3M0Y - chains B and D of the 4 polymer chains in the assembly; structure by X-ray diffraction, 1.96 A resolution.

Chain B (and D):
Name: L-rhamnose isomerase
Source organism: Pseudomonas stutzeri
Notes: EC 5.3.1.14; chain D of this document is another copy of the same molecule, construct and numbering; everything in this record applies to it too
Reference sequence: Q75WH8 (Q75WH8_PSEST); residues 1-430 here = UniProt positions 1-430
Sequence (438 residues; numbered 1 to 438; the number before each row is that of its first residue):
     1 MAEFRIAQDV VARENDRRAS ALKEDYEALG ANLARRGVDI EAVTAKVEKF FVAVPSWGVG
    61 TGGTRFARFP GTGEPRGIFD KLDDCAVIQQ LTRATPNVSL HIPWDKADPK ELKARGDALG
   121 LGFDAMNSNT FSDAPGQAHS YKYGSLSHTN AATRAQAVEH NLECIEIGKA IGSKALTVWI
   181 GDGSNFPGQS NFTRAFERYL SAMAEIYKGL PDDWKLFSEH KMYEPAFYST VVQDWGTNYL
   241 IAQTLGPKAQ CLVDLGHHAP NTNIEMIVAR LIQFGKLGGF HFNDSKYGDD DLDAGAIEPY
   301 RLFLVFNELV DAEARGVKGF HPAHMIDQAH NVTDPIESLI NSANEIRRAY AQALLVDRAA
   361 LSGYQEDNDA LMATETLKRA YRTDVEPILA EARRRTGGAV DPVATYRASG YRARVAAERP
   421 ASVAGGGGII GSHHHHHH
Disordered / not traced: 1-3, 425-438 (chain D: 1-2, 422-438)
Construct notes: engineered mutation Asn150 (Asp in Q75WH8), Ala329 (Ser in Q75WH8); expression tag (431-438)
Metal / ion sites: Mn2+ site 1: Glu219, Asp254, His281, Asp327 (together with L-rhamnose); Mn2+ site 2: His257, Asp289 (together with L-rhamnose)
Small-molecule neighbours: L-rhamnose (RNS): Trp57, His101, Trp104, Phe131, Trp179, Glu219, Lys221, Asp254, His257, His281, Asp289, Asp327

How chain B and chain D interact:
Residue-residue contacts (106):
  Tyr143(B) - Asn368(D)
  His148(B) - Asn368(D)
  Thr149(B) - Gln365(D)
  Thr149(B) - Glu366(D)  hydrogen bond (side chain-backbone)
  Thr149(B) - Asn368(D)  hydrogen bond
  Phe186(B) - Ala370(D)  hydrophobic
  Phe186(B) - Thr374(D)
  Pro187(B) - Leu304(D)  hydrophobic
  Pro187(B) - Thr374(D)  hydrogen bond (backbone-side chain)
  Pro187(B) - Leu377(D)
  Gly188(B) - Leu361(D)
  Gly188(B) - Gln365(D)  hydrogen bond (backbone-side chain)
  Gly188(B) - Ala373(D)
  Gly188(B) - Leu377(D)
  Gln189(B) - Gln365(D)
  Gln189(B) - Ala370(D)
  Gln189(B) - Ala373(D)
  Ser190(B) - Gln365(D)  hydrogen bond (backbone-side chain)
  Asn191(B) - Asp311(D)  hydrogen bond
  Asn191(B) - Gln365(D)
  Phe192(B) - Glu265(D)
  Phe192(B) - Met266(D)  hydrophobic
  Phe192(B) - Ala269(D)  hydrophobic
  Phe192(B) - Arg270(D)  hydrogen bond (backbone-side chain)
  Phe192(B) - Glu308(D)
  Thr193(B) - Ala269(D)
  Thr193(B) - Gln273(D)
  Thr193(B) - Arg315(D)
  Arg194(B) - Arg315(D)
  Phe196(B) - Arg270(D)
  Phe196(B) - Gln273(D)
  Phe196(B) - Phe274(D)  hydrophobic
  Glu197(B) - Gln273(D)
  Met222(B) - Pro260(D)
  Met222(B) - Asn261(D)
  Met222(B) - Thr262(D)
  Tyr228(B) - Asn263(D)  hydrogen bond (backbone-side chain)
  Tyr228(B) - Glu265(D)  hydrogen bond
  Tyr228(B) - Leu304(D)
  Ser229(B) - Asn263(D)
  Ser229(B) - Met266(D)
  Thr230(B) - Met266(D)
  Val231(B) - Arg270(D)  hydrogen bond (backbone-side chain)
  Gln233(B) - Met266(D)  hydrogen bond
  Asp234(B) - Trp235(D)  hydrogen bond
  Trp235(B) - Asp234(D)  hydrogen bond
  Trp235(B) - Gly236(D)
  Trp235(B) - Thr237(D)
  Trp235(B) - Leu240(D)  hydrophobic
  Gly236(B) - Trp235(D)
  Thr237(B) - Trp235(D)
  Thr237(B) - Arg270(D)  hydrogen bond
  Tyr239(B) - Leu240(D)  hydrophobic
  Leu240(B) - Trp235(D)  hydrophobic
  Leu240(B) - Tyr239(D)  hydrophobic
  Leu240(B) - Phe274(D)  hydrophobic
  Ala259(B) - Ala259(D)  hydrophobic
  Ala259(B) - Pro260(D)
  Pro260(B) - Met222(D)
  Pro260(B) - Ala259(D)
  Pro260(B) - Pro260(D)
  Asn261(B) - Met222(D)
  Thr262(B) - Met222(D)
  Asn263(B) - Tyr228(D)  hydrogen bond (side chain-backbone)
  Asn263(B) - Ser229(D)
  Glu265(B) - Phe192(D)
  Glu265(B) - Tyr228(D)  hydrogen bond
  Met266(B) - Phe192(D)  hydrophobic
  Met266(B) - Ser229(D)
  Met266(B) - Thr230(D)
  Met266(B) - Gln233(D)  hydrogen bond
  Ala269(B) - Phe192(D)  hydrophobic
  Ala269(B) - Thr193(D)
  Arg270(B) - Phe192(D)  hydrogen bond (side chain-backbone)
  Arg270(B) - Phe196(D)
  Arg270(B) - Val231(D)  hydrogen bond (side chain-backbone)
  Arg270(B) - Thr237(D)  hydrogen bond
  Gln273(B) - Thr193(D)
  Gln273(B) - Phe196(D)
  Gln273(B) - Glu197(D)
  Phe274(B) - Phe196(D)  hydrophobic
  Phe274(B) - Leu240(D)  hydrophobic
  Leu304(B) - Pro187(D)  hydrophobic
  Leu304(B) - Tyr228(D)
  Glu308(B) - Phe192(D)
  Asp311(B) - Asn191(D)
  Arg315(B) - Thr193(D)
  Arg315(B) - Arg194(D)
  Leu361(B) - Gly188(D)
  Gln365(B) - Thr149(D)
  Gln365(B) - Gly188(D)  hydrogen bond (side chain-backbone)
  Gln365(B) - Gln189(D)
  Gln365(B) - Ser190(D)  hydrogen bond (side chain-backbone)
  Gln365(B) - Asn191(D)
  Glu366(B) - Thr149(D)  hydrogen bond (backbone-side chain)
  Asn368(B) - Tyr143(D)
  Asn368(B) - His148(D)
  Asn368(B) - Thr149(D)  hydrogen bond
  Ala370(B) - Phe186(D)  hydrophobic
  Ala370(B) - Gln189(D)
  Ala373(B) - Gly188(D)
  Ala373(B) - Gln189(D)
  Thr374(B) - Phe186(D)
  Thr374(B) - Pro187(D)  hydrogen bond (side chain-backbone)
  Leu377(B) - Pro187(D)
  Leu377(B) - Gly188(D)
Also at the interface, not in a pair above, chain B (54 interface residues in all): Arg198, Leu200, Thr244, Tyr300, Ser362
Also at the interface, not in a pair above, chain D (52 interface residues in all): Arg198, Leu200, Tyr300

Summary:
Chain B and chain D form an interface of 54 and 52 residues respectively; the contacts include 25 hydrogen
bonds. Among the polar pairs are Thr149(B)-Glu366(D), Thr149(B)-Asn368(D) and Pro187(B)-Thr374(D). Chain B
binds L-rhamnose. The Mn2+ site 1 is built by Glu219(B), Asp254(B), His281(B) and Asp327(B).
Chain B and chain D are both L-rhamnose isomerase (Pseudomonas stutzeri); the structure, Crystal structure of
Pseudomonas stutzeri L-rhamnose isomerase mutant S329A in complex with L-rhamnose, was determined by X-ray
diffraction (same publication as 3M0H, 3M0L, 3M0M, 3M0V and 3M0X).
